6MAR - chains D and F of the 10 polymer chains in the assembly; structure by electron microscopy, 4.50 A resolution (low resolution: residue-level contacts below are approximate; hydrogen-bond / salt-bridge calls are withheld).

# Chain D (and F)
Name: Envelope glycoprotein gp160
Organism: Human immunodeficiency virus 1
Notes: chain F of this document is another copy of the same molecule, construct and numbering; everything in this record applies to it too
Reference sequence: Q2N0S7 (Q2N0S7_9HIV1); residues 506-711 here correspond to UniProt positions 503-708 (UniProt number = residue number - 3)
Sequence (220 residues; each row starts with the number of its first residue):
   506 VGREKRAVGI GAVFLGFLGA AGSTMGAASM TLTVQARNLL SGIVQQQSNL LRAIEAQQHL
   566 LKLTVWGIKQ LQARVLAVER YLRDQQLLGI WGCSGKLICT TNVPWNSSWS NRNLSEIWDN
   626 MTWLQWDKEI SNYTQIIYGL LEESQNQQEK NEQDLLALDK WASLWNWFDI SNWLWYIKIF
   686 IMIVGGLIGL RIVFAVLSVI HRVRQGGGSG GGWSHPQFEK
Disordered / not traced: 506-511, 550-556, 665-725 (chain F: 506-520, 552-568, 665-725)
Sequence notes: expression tag (712-725)
Cystine bridges: C598-C604
Glycans and other covalent adducts: N-acetylglucosamine (NAG) linked to N611, N618, N625, N637
What the authors report for this chain:
  - post-translational modification sites: N611, N625, N637

# Chain D / chain F interface
Residue-residue contacts (9; chain D residue first):
  L576(D) - L576(F)
  Q577(D) - R579(F)
  E584(D) - R579(F)
  R588(D) - I548(F)
  R588(D) - Q551(F)
  Q591(D) - Y586(F)
  I595(D) - L545(F)
  N651(D) - R542(F)
  K655(D) - R542(F)
Other interface residues (no listed pair), chain D (10 interface residues in all): V580, L587
Other interface residues (no listed pair), chain F (9 interface residues in all): V549, V583

# Overview
The interface between chain D and chain F involves 10 residues on one side and 9 on the other.
N-acetylglucosamine is covalently linked to N611(D), N618(D), N625(D) and N637(D). From the paper:
modification sites N611(D), N625(D) and N637(D).
Chain D and chain F are both Envelope glycoprotein gp160 (Human immunodeficiency virus 1); the structure,
HIV-1 Envelope Glycoprotein Clone BG505 delCT N332T in complex with broadly neutralizing antibody Fab PGT151,
was determined by electron microscopy.
